Entry 8ZEH (electron microscopy, 2.78 A resolution); this record covers chains d and b of the 25 polymer chains in the assembly.

Chain d:
Protein: Photosystem I reaction center subunit II
Source organism: Thalassiosira pseudonana CCMP1335
UniProt: A0T0T5 (A0T0T5_THAPS); residues 8-139 here = UniProt positions 8-139
Sequence (132 residues; numbered 8 to 139; the number before each row is that of its first residue):
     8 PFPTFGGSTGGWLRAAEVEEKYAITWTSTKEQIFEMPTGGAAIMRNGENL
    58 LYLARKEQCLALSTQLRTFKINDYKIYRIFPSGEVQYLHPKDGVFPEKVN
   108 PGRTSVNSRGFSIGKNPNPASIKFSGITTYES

Chain b:
Protein: Photosystem I P700 chlorophyll a apoprotein A2
Source organism: Thalassiosira pseudonana CCMP1335
Notes: EC 1.97.1.12
UniProt: A0T0M9 (PSAB_THAPS); numbering as in UniProt (aligned over 2-733)
Sequence (732 residues; numbered 2 to 733; the number before each row is that of its first residue):
     2 ATKFPKFSQALAQDPATRRIWYGIATAHDLEAHDGMTEENLYQKIFASHF
    52 GHLAIIFLWTSGNLFHVAWQGNFEKWVSNPLKTRPIAHSIWDPHFGESAL
   102 KAFSKGNTYPVNITFSGLYQWWYTIGFRTNQELYKGSIGLLLLASVLLIA
   152 GWLHLQPKFRPSLSWFKNNESRLNHHLSGLLGFSSLAWTGHLVHVAIPAS
   202 RGVHVGWDNFLTTPPHPAGLTPFFTGNWTVYAENPDSATHVFNTSEGSGT
   252 AILTFLGGFHPQTQSLWLSDMAHHHLAIAVVFIVAGHMYRTNFGIGHNMK
   302 EILDAHRPPGGRLGAGHVGLFETITNSLHMQLGLALACLGVATSLTAQHM
   352 YALTPYAYLSKDFTTEAALYTHHQYIAGFLMVGAFAHGAIFFVRDYDPEL
   402 NKNNVLARMLEHKEAIISHLSWASLFLGFHTLGLYIHNDTVVAFGQPEKQ
   452 ILFEPLFAEYIQAASGKAVYQFNVLLASSTSPATAAGNQVWLPGWLEAIN
   502 NPKTDLFLKIGPGDFLVHHAIALGLHVTALILVKGALDARGSKLMPDKKD
   552 FGYSFPCDGPGRGGTCDISAWDAFYLAMFWMLNTIGWVTFYWHWKHMTIW
   602 GGNPGQFDESSNYIMGWLRDYLWLNSSPLINGYNPFGMNNLSVWSWMFLF
   652 GHLIWATGFMFLISWRGYWQELIETLVWAHERTPLANLIRWRDKPVALSI
   702 VQARLVGLVHFSVGYILTYAAFVIASTSGKFA
Swiss-Prot annotation at these positions:
  - binding site ([4Fe-4S] cluster): Cys558, Cys567
  - binding site (chlorophyll a): His653, Met661, Tyr669
  - binding site (phylloquinone): Trp670

How chain d and chain b interact:
Pairs across the interface (24; chain d residue first):
  Thr16(d) - Trp679(b)  hydrogen bond (backbone-side chain)
  Trp19(d) - Arg683(b)  hydrogen bond (backbone-side chain)
  Leu20(d) - Trp679(b)
  Leu20(d) - Glu682(b)
  Leu20(d) - Arg683(b)
  Arg21(d) - Glu682(b)
  Arg21(d) - Arg691(b)
  Glu26(d) - Lys695(b)  salt bridge
  Ile120(d) - Asp548(b)
  Asn123(d) - Asp551(b)  hydrogen bond
  Pro124(d) - Lys550(b)  hydrogen bond (backbone-side chain)
  Asn125(d) - Tyr397(b)  hydrogen bond (side chain-backbone)
  Asn125(d) - Pro399(b)
  Asn125(d) - Arg541(b)  hydrogen bond
  Asn125(d) - Lys550(b)
  Pro126(d) - Val394(b)
  Pro126(d) - Lys550(b)
  Ala127(d) - Arg395(b)
  Ala127(d) - Tyr397(b)
  Lys130(d) - Glu32(b)
  Lys130(d) - Asn327(b)
  Lys130(d) - Asp396(b)  salt bridge
  Phe131(d) - Met37(b)
  Thr136(d) - Asp551(b)  hydrogen bond
Also at the interface, not in a pair above, chain d (15 interface residues in all): Tyr137
Also at the interface, not in a pair above, chain b (21 interface residues in all): Thr38, Glu39, Leu42, Asp398

In short:
15 residues of chain d and 21 residues of chain b are in contact; the contacts include 7 hydrogen bonds and 2
salt bridges. Polar pairs include Glu26(d)-Lys695(b), Lys130(d)-Asp396(b) and Thr16(d)-Trp679(b).
Chain d is Photosystem I reaction center subunit II and chain b is Photosystem I P700 chlorophyll a apoprotein
A2, both from Thalassiosira pseudonana CCMP1335; the structure, PSI-FCPI-L in Thalassiosira pseudonana, was
determined by electron microscopy, deposited together with 8ZET.
